5H9R - chain A; structure by X-ray diffraction, 1.58 A resolution.

Chain A:
Name: Galectin-3
Source organism: Homo sapiens
Notes: fragment: carbohydrate-recognition domain
UniProtKB: P17931 (LEG3_HUMAN); residues 113-250 here = UniProt positions 113-250
Amino-acid sequence (158 residues; row label = number of the first residue in the row):
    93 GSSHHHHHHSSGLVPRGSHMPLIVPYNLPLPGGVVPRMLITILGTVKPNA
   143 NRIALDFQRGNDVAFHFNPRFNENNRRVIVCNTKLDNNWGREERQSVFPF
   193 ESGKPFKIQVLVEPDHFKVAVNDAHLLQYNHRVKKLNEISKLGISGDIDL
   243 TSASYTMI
Not modelled in the structure: 93-112
Sequence notes: expression tag (93-112)
Curated features (UniProtKB/Swiss-Prot):
  - motif: Lys226 to Asp241 (Nuclear export signal)
  - binding site (a beta-D-galactoside): Trp181 to Gln187
  - modified residue: Ser188 (Phosphoserine)
Residues lining bound ligands: TAZTDG (TGZ; (2S,3R,4S,5R,6R)-2-[(2S,3R,4S,5R,6R)-4-[4-(3-fluorophenyl)-1,2,3-triazol-1-yl]-6-(hydroxymethyl)-3,5-bis(oxidanyl)oxan-2-yl]sulfanyl-6-(hydroxymethyl)oxane-3,4,5-triol): Arg144, Ile145, Ala146, His158, Asn160, Arg162, Glu165, Val172, Asn174, Trp181, Glu184, Arg186, Ser237, Gly238
Reported in the primary citation:
  - binding site for TAZTDG: Trp181, Arg186

In short:
Ligands of chain A: TAZTDG. From UniProt: 7 beta-D-galactoside-binding residues. The paper reports a binding
site for TAZTDG at Trp181 and Arg186.
Chain A is Galectin-3 (Homo sapiens); the structure, Crystal Structure of Human Galectin-3 CRD in Complex with
TAZTDG, was determined by X-ray diffraction, deposited together with 5H9P, 5H9Q, 5H9S and 4Y24.
